2B3J - chains F and A of the 4 polymer chains in the assembly; structure by X-ray diffraction, 2.00 A resolution.

Chain F:
Molecule: anticodon stem-loop of t-RNA-Arg2 (nucleotides 27-42)
Sequence (16 nucleotides; each row starts with the number of its first residue):
    27 UUUGACUXCG GAUCAA
Unresolved in the structure: 27
Modified residues: P5P (purine riboside-5'-monophosphate) at position 34

Chain A:
Protein: tRNA adenosine deaminase
Organism: Staphylococcus aureus subsp. aureus Mu50
Notes: EC 3.5.4.-
UniProtKB: Q99W51 (Q99W51_STAAM); residues 1-156 here = UniProt positions 1-156
Chain sequence (159 residues; each row starts with the number of its first residue; numbers below 1 keep their minus sign (Gly-2 is residue -2)):
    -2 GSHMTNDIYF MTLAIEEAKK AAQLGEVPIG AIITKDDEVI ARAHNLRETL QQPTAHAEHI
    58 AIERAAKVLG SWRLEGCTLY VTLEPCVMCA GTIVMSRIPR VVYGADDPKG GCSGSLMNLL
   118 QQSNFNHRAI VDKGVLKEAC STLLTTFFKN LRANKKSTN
Unresolved in the structure: -2 to 0, 152-156
Sequence notes: expression tag (-2 to 0)
Curated features (UniProtKB/Swiss-Prot):
  - active site: Glu55 (Proton donor)
  - binding site (Zn(2+)): His53, Cys83, Cys86
Bound ions: Zn2+: His53, Cys83, Cys86

How chain F and chain A interact:
Residue-residue contacts (13; chain F residue first):
  P5P_34(F) - Met92(A)  sugar contact
  C35(F) - Trp69(A)  sugar contact
  C35(F) - Arg70(A)  hydrogen bond to the phosphate
  G36(F) - Arg70(A)  salt bridge to the phosphate
  G36(F) - Arg94(A)  salt bridge to the phosphate
  G37(F) - Arg70(A)  base contact
  G37(F) - Glu72(A)  hydrogen bond to the base
  G37(F) - Arg94(A)  sugar contact
  A38(F) - Arg94(A)  hydrogen bond to the sugar
  A38(F) - Asn123(A)  hydrogen bond to the sugar
  U39(F) - Asn123(A)  sugar contact
  U39(F) - Arg125(A)  phosphate contact
  C40(F) - Arg125(A)  salt bridge to the phosphate
Also at the interface, not in a pair above, chain A (9 interface residues in all): Phe122, His124

Overview:
7 residues of chain F and 9 residues of chain A are in contact; the contacts include 4 hydrogen bonds and 3
salt bridges. Polar contacts include G37(F)-Glu72(A), A38(F)-Arg94(A) and A38(F)-Asn123(A). UniProt lists
active-site residue Glu55(A) and 3 Zn2+-binding residues on chain A.
Here chain F is anticodon stem-loop of t-RNA-Arg2 (nucleotides 27-42) and chain A is tRNA adenosine deaminase
(Staphylococcus aureus subsp. aureus Mu50). Entry 2B3J (Crystal Structure of Staphylococcus aureus tRNA
Adenosine Deaminase, TadA, in Complex with RNA) was determined by X-ray diffraction.
